1X7O - chains A and B; structure by X-ray diffraction, 2.37 A resolution.

== Chain A (and B) ==
Protein: rRNA methyltransferase
Source organism: Streptomyces viridochromogenes
Notes: EC 2.1.1.-; chain B of this document is another copy of the same molecule, construct and numbering; everything in this record applies to it too
Reference sequence: Q9F5K6 (Q9F5K6_STRVR); residue numbers follow UniProt; this construct covers 1-287
Chain sequence (287 residues; numbered 1 to 287; the number before each row is that of its first residue):
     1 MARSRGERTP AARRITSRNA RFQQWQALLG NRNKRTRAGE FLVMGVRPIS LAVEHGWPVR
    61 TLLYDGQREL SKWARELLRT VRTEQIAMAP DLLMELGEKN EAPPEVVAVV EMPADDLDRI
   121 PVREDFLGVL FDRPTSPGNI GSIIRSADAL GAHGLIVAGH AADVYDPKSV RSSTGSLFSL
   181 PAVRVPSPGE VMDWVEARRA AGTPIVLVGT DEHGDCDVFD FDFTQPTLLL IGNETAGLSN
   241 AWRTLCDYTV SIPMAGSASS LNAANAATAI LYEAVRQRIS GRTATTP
Disordered / not traced: 1-17, 285-287 (chain B: 1-18, 67-69, 97-102, 285-287)
Modified residues: Mse-1 (selenomethionine); Mse-44, Mse-88, Mse-94, Mse-112, Mse-192, Mse-254 (selenomethionine; parent Met)
Curated features (UniProtKB/Swiss-Prot):
  - binding site (S-adenosyl-L-methionine): Thr-210, Asp-211, Gly-232, Ile-252 to Mse-254
  - mutagenesis: Thr-135 (T135V: Slightly increases catalytic activity), Asn-139 (N139A: Almost abolishes catalytic activity), Arg-145 (R145A: Almost abolishes catalytic activity), Glu-234 (E234A: Strongly impairs catalytic activity; E234Q: Slightly impairs catalytic activity), Asn-262 (N262A: Almost abolishes catalytic activity; N262Q: Slightly impairs catalytic activity)

== Chain A / chain B interface ==
Pairs across the interface (57):
  Arg-47(A) / Ala-258(B)
  Ser-142(A) / Asn-265(B)
  Arg-145(A) / Ser-260(B)  hydrogen bond (side chain-backbone)
  Arg-145(A) / Leu-261(B)
  Arg-145(A) / Asn-262(B)
  Ser-146(A) / Leu-261(B)
  Ser-146(A) / Asn-265(B)
  Asp-148(A) / Ala-255(B)
  Asp-148(A) / Ser-259(B)  hydrogen bond
  Ala-149(A) / Mse-254(B)
  Ala-149(A) / Ala-255(B)  hydrogen bond (backbone-backbone)
  Ala-149(A) / Ser-259(B)
  Ala-149(A) / Ser-260(B)
  Leu-150(A) / Ile-252(B)  hydrophobic
  Leu-150(A) / Pro-253(B)
  Gly-151(A) / Ala-255(B)
  Val-218(A) / Tyr-272(B)
  Phe-219(A) / Tyr-272(B)
  Phe-219(A) / Arg-276(B)
  Phe-219(A) / Ile-279(B)  hydrophobic
  Ile-252(A) / Leu-150(B)  hydrophobic
  Pro-253(A) / Leu-150(B)
  Mse-254(A) / Ala-149(B)
  Ala-255(A) / Asp-148(B)
  Ala-255(A) / Ala-149(B)  hydrogen bond (backbone-backbone)
  Ala-255(A) / Gly-151(B)
  Ala-258(A) / Arg-47(B)  hydrogen bond (backbone-side chain)
  Ser-259(A) / Arg-145(B)  hydrogen bond (side chain-backbone)
  Ser-259(A) / Asp-148(B)
  Ser-259(A) / Ala-149(B)
  Ser-259(A) / Ser-176(B)  hydrogen bond
  Ser-260(A) / Arg-145(B)  hydrogen bond
  Ser-260(A) / Ala-149(B)
  Leu-261(A) / Arg-145(B)
  Leu-261(A) / Ser-146(B)
  Leu-261(A) / Ala-149(B)  hydrophobic
  Asn-262(A) / Arg-145(B)
  Asn-265(A) / Ser-142(B)  hydrogen bond
  Asn-265(A) / Ser-146(B)  hydrogen bond
  Asn-265(A) / Ala-264(B)
  Asn-265(A) / Asn-265(B)  hydrogen bond
  Asn-265(A) / Thr-268(B)
  Thr-268(A) / Asn-265(B)
  Ala-269(A) / Tyr-272(B)  hydrophobic
  Tyr-272(A) / Val-218(B)
  Tyr-272(A) / Phe-219(B)
  Tyr-272(A) / Tyr-272(B)  hydrophobic
  Tyr-272(A) / Glu-273(B)  hydrogen bond
  Glu-273(A) / Tyr-272(B)  hydrogen bond
  Glu-273(A) / Arg-276(B)
  Arg-276(A) / Phe-219(B)
  Arg-276(A) / Glu-273(B)
  Arg-276(A) / Arg-276(B)
  Ile-279(A) / Phe-219(B)  hydrophobic
  Ile-279(A) / Pro-253(B)  hydrophobic
  Arg-282(A) / Thr-283(B)  hydrogen bond
  Arg-282(A) / Ala-284(B)
Also at the interface, not in a pair above, chain A (30 interface residues in all): Ala-264, Val-275, Thr-283
Also at the interface, not in a pair above, chain B (31 interface residues in all): Ala-269, Val-275

== Overview ==
30 residues of chain A face 31 of chain B across their interface; the contacts include 14 hydrogen bonds.
Among the polar pairs are Arg-145(A)/Ser-260(B), Asp-148(A)/Ser-259(B) and Ala-258(A)/Arg-47(B). Curated
annotation (UniProt) lists 6 S-adenosyl-L-methionine-binding residues and 5 mutagenesis sites on chain A.
Both chains are rRNA methyltransferase (Streptomyces viridochromogenes). Entry 1X7O (Crystal structure of the
SpoU Methyltransferase AviRb from Streptomyces viridochromogenes) was determined by X-ray diffraction (same
publication as 1X7P).
